4KG9 - chains A and B; structure by X-ray diffraction, 1.70 A resolution.

== Chain A ==
Molecule: Ubiquitin carboxyl-terminal hydrolase 7
Organism: Homo sapiens
Notes: EC 3.4.19.12; fragment: usp7-ntd
UniProt: Q93009 (UBP7_HUMAN); residues 54-205 here = UniProt positions 54-205
Chain sequence (152 residues; row label = number of the first residue in the row):
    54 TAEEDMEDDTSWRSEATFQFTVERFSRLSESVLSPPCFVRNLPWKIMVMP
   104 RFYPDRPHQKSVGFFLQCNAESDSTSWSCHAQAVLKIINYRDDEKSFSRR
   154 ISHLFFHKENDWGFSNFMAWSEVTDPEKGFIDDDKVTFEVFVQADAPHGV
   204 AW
Not modelled in the structure: 54-62, 107-111

== Chain B ==
Molecule: Mini-chromosome maintenance complex-binding protein
Notes: fragment: mcm-bp
UniProt: Q9BTE3 (MCMBP_HUMAN); residues 152-161 here = UniProt positions 152-161
Chain sequence (10 residues; numbered 152 to 161; the number before each row is that of its first residue):
   152 RVSPSTSYTP
Not modelled in the structure: 152, 160-161
Reported in the primary citation:
  - mutagenesis - S158A: unchanged binding to MCM3
  - mutagenesis - S158A: unchanged binding to MCM proteins

== How chain A and chain B interact ==
Contacting residue pairs - 15 pairs, chain A then chain B:
  Met100(A) - Ser158(B)
  Met102(A) - Ser158(B)
  Arg104(A) - Ser158(B)  hydrogen bond (side chain-backbone)
  Phe118(A) - Ser156(B)
  Phe118(A) - Thr157(B)
  Phe118(A) - Ser158(B)
  Asp164(A) - Thr157(B)
  Asp164(A) - Ser158(B)  hydrogen bond
  Trp165(A) - Pro155(B)
  Trp165(A) - Ser156(B)
  Trp165(A) - Thr157(B)
  Gly166(A) - Pro155(B)
  Gly166(A) - Ser156(B)  hydrogen bond (backbone-backbone)
  Phe167(A) - Ser154(B)
  Phe167(A) - Pro155(B)
Other interface residues (no listed pair), chain A (10 interface residues in all): Glu162, Asn169
Other interface residues (no listed pair), chain B (6 interface residues in all): Val153
The authors on this interface:
  - pairs named by the authors: Asp164(A)-Ser158(B) (hydrogen bond)
  - hot spots on chain A (mutagenesis) - D164A/W165A: abolished binding to Mini-chromosome maintenance complex-binding protein (chain B)
  - interface residues, chain B: Pro155(B)
  - hot spots on chain B (mutagenesis) - S158A: decreased binding to Ubiquitin carboxyl-terminal hydrolase 7 (chain A)

== Summary ==
The interface between chain A and chain B involves 10 residues on one side and 6 on the other; the contacts
include 3 hydrogen bonds. Polar pairs include Arg104(A)-Ser158(B), Asp164(A)-Ser158(B) and
Gly166(A)-Ser156(B). The authors report a hydrogen bond between Asp164(A) and Ser158(B). The paper reports
that D164A/W165A of chain A abolish binding to Mini-chromosome maintenance complex-binding protein (chain B);
the interface residue Pro155(B).
Here chain A is Ubiquitin carboxyl-terminal hydrolase 7 (Homo sapiens) and chain B is Mini-chromosome
maintenance complex-binding protein. Entry 4KG9 (Crystal Structure Of USP7-NTD with MCM-BP) was determined by
X-ray diffraction.
